PDB entry 8OUJ | electron microscopy, 3.50 A resolution | chains D and C of the 4 polymer chains in the assembly

== Chain D ==
Molecule: Syncytin-1
Organism: Homo sapiens
Reference sequence: Q9UQF0 (SYCY1_HUMAN); residue numbers follow UniProt; this construct covers 21-439
Sequence (446 residues; row label = number of the first residue in the row):
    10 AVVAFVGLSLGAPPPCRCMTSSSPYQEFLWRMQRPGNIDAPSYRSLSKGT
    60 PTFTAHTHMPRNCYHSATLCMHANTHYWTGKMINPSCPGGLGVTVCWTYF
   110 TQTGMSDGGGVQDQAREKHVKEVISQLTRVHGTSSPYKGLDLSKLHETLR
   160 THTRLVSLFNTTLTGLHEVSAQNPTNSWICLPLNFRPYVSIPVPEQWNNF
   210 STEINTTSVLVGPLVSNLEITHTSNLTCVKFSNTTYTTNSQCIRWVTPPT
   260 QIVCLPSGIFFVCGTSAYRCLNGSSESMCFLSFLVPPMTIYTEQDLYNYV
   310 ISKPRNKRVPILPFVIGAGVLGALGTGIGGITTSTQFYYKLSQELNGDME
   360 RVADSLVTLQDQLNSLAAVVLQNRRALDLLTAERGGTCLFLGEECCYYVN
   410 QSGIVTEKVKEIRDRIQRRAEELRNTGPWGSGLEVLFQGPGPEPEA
Unresolved in the structure: 10-20, 143-455
Cystine bridges: Cys25-Cys79, Cys27-Cys105, Cys72-Cys96
Differences from the reference sequence: expression tag (10-20, 440-455); conflict Ser186 (Cys in Q9UQF0), Asn307 (Ser in Q9UQF0)
UniProt features mapped onto this chain:
  - region: Ile320 to Ile340 (Fusion peptide), Leu380 to Thr396 (Immunosuppression)
  - motif: Cys397 to Tyr406 (CX6CC)
  - site: Arg317, Val318 (Cleavage)
  - glycosylation (N-linked (GlcNAc...) asparagine): Asn169, Asn208, Asn214, Asn234, Asn242, Asn281, Asn409

== Chain C ==
Molecule: Neutral amino acid transporter B(0)
Organism: Homo sapiens
Reference sequence: Q15758 (AAAT_HUMAN); numbering as in UniProt (aligned over 1-541)
Sequence (562 residues; numbered -20 to 541; the number before each row is that of its first residue; numbers below 1 keep their minus sign (Met-20 is residue -20)):
   -20 MWSHPQFEKSSGGLEVLFQGPMVADPPRDSKGLAAAEPTANGGLALASIE
    30 DQGAAAGGYCGSRDQVRRCLRANLLVLLTVVAVVAGVALGLGVSGAGGAL
    80 ALGPERLSAFVFPGELLLRLLRMIILPLVVCSLIGGAASLDPGALGRLGA
   130 WALLFFLVTTLLASALGVGLALALQPGAASAAINASVGAAGSAENAPSKE
   180 VLDSFLDLARNIFPSNLVSAAFRSYSTTYEERNITGTRVKVPVGQEVEGM
   230 NILGLVVFAIVFGVALRKLGPEGELLIRFFNSFNEATMVLVSWIMWYAPV
   280 GIMFLVAGKIVEMEDVGLLFARLGKYILCCLLGHAIHGLLVLPLIYFLFT
   330 RKNPYRFLWGIVTPLATAFGTSSSSATLPLMMKCVEENNGVAKHISRFIL
   380 PIGATVNMDGAALFQCVAAVFIAQLSQQSLDFVKIITILVTATASSVGAA
   430 GIPAGGVLTLAIILEAVNLPVDHISLILAVDWLVDRSCTVLNVEGDALGA
   480 GLLQNYVDRTESRSTEPELIQVKSELPLDPLPVPTEEGNPLLKHYRGPAG
   530 DATVASEKESVM
Unresolved in the structure: -20 to 42, 159-176, 490-541
Differences from the reference sequence: initiating methionine (-20); expression tag (-19 to 0)
UniProt features mapped onto this chain:
  - binding site (Na(+)): Gly382, Thr384, Asn386, Asn471, Asp475
  - modified residue: Met1 (N-acetylmethionine), Ser493 (Phosphoserine), Thr494 (Phosphothreonine), Ser503 (Phosphoserine), Ser535 (Phosphoserine), Ser539 (Phosphoserine)
  - glycosylation (N-linked (GlcNAc...) asparagine): Asn163, Asn212

== Interface between chain D and chain C ==
Pairs across the interface (4):
  Arg70(D) with Glu209(C), salt bridge
  Gly117(D) with Gln224(C)
  Gln123(D) with Arg211(C), hydrogen bond
  Lys127(D) with Arg211(C)
Other interface residues (no listed pair), chain C (4 interface residues in all): Ile213

== In short ==
The chain D/chain C interface involves 4 residues from each chain, with 1 hydrogen bond and 1 salt bridge.
Polar pairs include Arg70(D)-Glu209(C) and Gln123(D)-Arg211(C). Curated annotation (UniProt) lists 5
Na+-binding residues on chain C.
Here chain D is Syncytin-1 and chain C is Neutral amino acid transporter B(0), both from Homo sapiens. Entry
8OUJ (Heterotrimeric Complex of Human ASCT2 with Syncytin-1) was determined by electron microscopy, deposited
together with 8OUD, 8OUH and 8OUI.
